2PPB - chains H and D of the 8 polymer chains in the assembly; structure by X-ray diffraction, 3.00 A resolution.

Chain H:
Molecule: 16-nt RNA strand
Sequence (16 nucleotides; each row starts with the number of its first residue):
     1 GAGUCUGCGG CGCGCG
Ion coordination: Mg2+: G16 (shared with Asp739(D), Asp741(D), Asp743(D) of chain D)

Chain D:
Name: DNA-directed RNA polymerase beta' chain
Organism: Thermus thermophilus
Notes: EC 2.7.7.6
UniProtKB: Q8RQE8 (RPOC_THET8); residues 1-1524 here = UniProt positions 1-1524
Sequence (1524 residues; numbered 1 to 1524; the number before each row is that of its first residue):
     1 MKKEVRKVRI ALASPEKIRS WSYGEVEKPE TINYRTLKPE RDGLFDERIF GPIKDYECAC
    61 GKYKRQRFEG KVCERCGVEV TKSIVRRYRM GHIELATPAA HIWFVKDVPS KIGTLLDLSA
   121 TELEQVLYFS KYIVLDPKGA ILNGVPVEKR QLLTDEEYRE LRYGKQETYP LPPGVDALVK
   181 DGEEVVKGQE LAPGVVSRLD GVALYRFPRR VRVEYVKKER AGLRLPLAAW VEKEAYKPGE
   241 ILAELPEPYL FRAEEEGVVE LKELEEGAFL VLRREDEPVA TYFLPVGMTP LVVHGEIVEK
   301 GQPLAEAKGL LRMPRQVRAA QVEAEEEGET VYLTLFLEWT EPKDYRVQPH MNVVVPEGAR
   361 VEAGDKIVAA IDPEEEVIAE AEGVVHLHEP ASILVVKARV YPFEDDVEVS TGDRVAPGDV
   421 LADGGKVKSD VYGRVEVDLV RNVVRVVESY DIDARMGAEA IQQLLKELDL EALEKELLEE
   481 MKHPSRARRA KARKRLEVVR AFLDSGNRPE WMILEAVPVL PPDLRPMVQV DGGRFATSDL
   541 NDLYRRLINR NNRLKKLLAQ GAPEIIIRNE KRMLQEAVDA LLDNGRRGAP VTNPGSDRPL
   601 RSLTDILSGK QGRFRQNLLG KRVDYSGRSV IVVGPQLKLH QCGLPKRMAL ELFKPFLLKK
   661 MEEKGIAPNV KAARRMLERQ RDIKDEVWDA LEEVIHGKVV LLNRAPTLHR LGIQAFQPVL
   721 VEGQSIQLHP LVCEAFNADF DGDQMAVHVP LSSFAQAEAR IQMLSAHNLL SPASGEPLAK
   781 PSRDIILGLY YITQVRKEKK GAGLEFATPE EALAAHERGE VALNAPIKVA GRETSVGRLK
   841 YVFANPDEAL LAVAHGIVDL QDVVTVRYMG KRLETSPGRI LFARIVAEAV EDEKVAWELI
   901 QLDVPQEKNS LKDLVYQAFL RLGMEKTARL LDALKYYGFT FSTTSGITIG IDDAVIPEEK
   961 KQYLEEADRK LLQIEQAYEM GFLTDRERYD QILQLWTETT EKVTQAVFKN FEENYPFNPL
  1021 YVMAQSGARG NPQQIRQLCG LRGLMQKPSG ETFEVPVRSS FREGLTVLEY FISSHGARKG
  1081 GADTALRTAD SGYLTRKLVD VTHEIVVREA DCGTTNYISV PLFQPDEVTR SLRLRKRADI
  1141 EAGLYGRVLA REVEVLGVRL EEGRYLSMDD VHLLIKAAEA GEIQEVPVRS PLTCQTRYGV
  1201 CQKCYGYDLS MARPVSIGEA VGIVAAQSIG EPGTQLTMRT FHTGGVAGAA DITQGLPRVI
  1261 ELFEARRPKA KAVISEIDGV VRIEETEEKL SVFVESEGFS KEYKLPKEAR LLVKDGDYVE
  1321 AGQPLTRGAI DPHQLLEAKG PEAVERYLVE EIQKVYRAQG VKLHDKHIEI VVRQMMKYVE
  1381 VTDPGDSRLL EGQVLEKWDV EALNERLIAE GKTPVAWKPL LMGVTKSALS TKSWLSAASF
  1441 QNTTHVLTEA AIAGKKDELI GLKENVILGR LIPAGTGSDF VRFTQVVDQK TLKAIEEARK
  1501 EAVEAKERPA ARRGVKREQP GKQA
Not modelled in the structure: 1, 208-390, 1244-1250, 1506-1524
Ion coordination: Zn2+ site 1: Cys58, Cys60, Cys73, Cys76; Mg2+: Asp739, Asp741, Asp743 (shared with G16(H) of chain H); Zn2+ site 2: Cys1112, Cys1194, Cys1201, Cys1204
Ligand contacts:
  - AMP-CPP (APC; diphosphomethylphosphonic acid adenosyl ester): Arg704, Pro706, Asn737, Asp739, Arg783, Arg1029, Thr1088
  - streptolydigin (STD): Ala1082, Ala1085, Leu1086, Arg1087, Asp1090, Leu1256, Pro1257, Ile1260
From the paper describing this entry:
  - binding site for streptolydigin: Ala1082 to Leu1086
  - conformationally variable residues (order/disorder transition): Gly1244 to Ala1250, Asp1251 to Gly1255

Interface between chain H and chain D:
Contacting residue pairs (13):
  A2(H) - Lys671(D)  hydrogen bond to the sugar
  G3(H) - Arg674(D)  base contact
  U4(H) - Lys82(D)  salt bridge to the phosphate
  U6(H) - Val528(D)  phosphate contact
  G9(H) - Arg598(D)  sugar contact
  G9(H) - Arg601(D)  salt bridge to the phosphate
  G10(H) - Gln611(D)  hydrogen bond to the phosphate
  G16(H) - Arg704(D)  hydrogen bond to the sugar
  G16(H) - Ala705(D)  base contact
  G16(H) - Pro706(D)  base contact
  G16(H) - Asp739(D)  phosphate contact
  G16(H) - Asp741(D)  sugar contact
  G16(H) - Asp743(D)  hydrogen bond to the sugar
Other interface residues (no listed pair), chain H (9 interface residues in all): G1, G7
Other interface residues (no listed pair), chain D (19 interface residues in all): Asp55, Arg65, Gln529, Val530, Arg613, Gly742

Summary:
9 residues of chain H and 19 residues of chain D are in contact; the contacts include 4 hydrogen bonds and 2
salt bridges. Among the polar pairs are A2(H)-Lys671(D), G16(H)-Arg704(D) and G16(H)-Asp743(D). Ligands of
chain D: streptolydigin and AMP-CPP. From the paper: a binding site for streptolydigin at Ala1082(D);
conformational variability at Gly1244(D) and Asp1251(D).
Chain H is a 16-nt RNA strand and chain D is DNA-directed RNA polymerase beta' chain (Thermus thermophilus);
the structure, Crystal structure of the T. thermophilus RNAP polymerase elongation complex with the ntp
substrate analog and ..., was determined by X-ray diffraction together with 2O5J from the same study.
